Entry 3S8D (X-ray diffraction, 2.31 A resolution); this record covers chains A and B.

# Chain A (and B)
Name: Coenzyme A transferase
From: Yersinia pestis
Notes: chain B of this document is another copy of the same molecule, construct and numbering; everything in this record applies to it too
UniProt: Q9ZC36 (Q9ZC36_YERPE); residues 1-440 here = UniProt positions 1-440
Amino-acid sequence (455 residues; numbered -14 to 440; the number before each row is that of its first residue; numbers below 1 keep their minus sign (His-14 is residue -14)):
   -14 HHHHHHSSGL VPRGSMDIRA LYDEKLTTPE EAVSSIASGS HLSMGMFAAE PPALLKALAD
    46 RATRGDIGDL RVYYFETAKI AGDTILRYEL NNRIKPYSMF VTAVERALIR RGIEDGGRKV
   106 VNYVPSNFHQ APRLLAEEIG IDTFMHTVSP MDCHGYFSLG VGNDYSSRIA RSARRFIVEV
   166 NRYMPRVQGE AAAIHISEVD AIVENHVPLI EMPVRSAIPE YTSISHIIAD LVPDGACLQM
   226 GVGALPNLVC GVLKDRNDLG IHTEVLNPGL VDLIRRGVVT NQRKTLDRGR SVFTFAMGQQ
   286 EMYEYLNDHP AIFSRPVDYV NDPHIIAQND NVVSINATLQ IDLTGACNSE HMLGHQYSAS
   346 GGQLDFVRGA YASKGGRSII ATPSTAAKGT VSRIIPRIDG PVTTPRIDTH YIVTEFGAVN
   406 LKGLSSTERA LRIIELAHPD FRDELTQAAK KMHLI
Not modelled in the structure: -14 to 0, 338-346
Differences from the reference sequence: expression tag (-14 to 0)
Modified residues: Mse1, Mse29, Mse31, Mse84, Mse130, Mse136, Mse169, Mse197, Mse225, Mse282, Mse287, Mse337, Mse437 (selenomethionine; parent Met)
What the authors report for this chain:
  - catalytic residues: Glu249 (by similarity / conservation)

# How chain A and chain B interact
Contacting residue pairs (55):
  Arg56(A) - Glu413(B)  salt bridge
  Tyr82(A) - Ser410(B)
  Lys104(A) - Thr412(B)  hydrogen bond
  Lys104(A) - His438(B)
  Lys104(A) - Ile440(B)
  Asn107(A) - Ser410(B)
  Tyr108(A) - Arg391(B)
  Tyr108(A) - Ser410(B)
  Tyr108(A) - Ser411(B)  hydrogen bond (backbone-backbone)
  Val109(A) - Gly408(B)
  Val109(A) - Leu409(B)
  Val109(A) - Ser410(B)
  Pro110(A) - Arg391(B)
  Pro110(A) - Ile392(B)
  Pro110(A) - Leu409(B)
  Pro110(A) - Arg414(B)
  Ser111(A) - Ile392(B)
  Asn112(A) - Ile392(B)  hydrogen bond (side chain-backbone)
  Asn112(A) - Asp393(B)  hydrogen bond
  Gln115(A) - Tyr356(B)
  Gln115(A) - Lys407(B)  hydrogen bond
  Arg118(A) - Tyr356(B)  hydrogen bond (side chain-backbone)
  Leu119(A) - Tyr356(B)
  Glu123(A) - Tyr356(B)  hydrogen bond
  Glu123(A) - Asn405(B)
  Glu123(A) - Lys407(B)
  Ile124(A) - Gly408(B)
  His309(A) - His309(B)
  Arg353(A) - Arg353(B)
  Tyr356(A) - Gln115(B)
  Tyr356(A) - Arg118(B)  hydrogen bond (backbone-side chain)
  Tyr356(A) - Leu119(B)
  Tyr356(A) - Glu123(B)  hydrogen bond
  Arg391(A) - Tyr108(B)
  Arg391(A) - Pro110(B)
  Ile392(A) - Pro110(B)
  Ile392(A) - Ser111(B)
  Ile392(A) - Asn112(B)  hydrogen bond (backbone-side chain)
  Asp393(A) - Asn112(B)
  Asn405(A) - Glu123(B)
  Lys407(A) - Gln115(B)  hydrogen bond
  Lys407(A) - Glu123(B)
  Gly408(A) - Val109(B)
  Gly408(A) - Leu119(B)
  Gly408(A) - Ile124(B)
  Leu409(A) - Val109(B)
  Leu409(A) - Pro110(B)
  Ser410(A) - Tyr82(B)
  Ser410(A) - Tyr108(B)
  Ser411(A) - Tyr108(B)  hydrogen bond (backbone-backbone)
  Thr412(A) - Lys104(B)  hydrogen bond
  Thr412(A) - Asn107(B)
  Glu413(A) - Arg56(B)  salt bridge
  Arg414(A) - Pro110(B)
  Ile440(A) - Lys104(B)
Also at the interface, not in a pair above, chain A (34 interface residues in all): Tyr58, Gly102, Ala357, His438
Also at the interface, not in a pair above, chain B (33 interface residues in all): Thr329, Leu439

# Summary
34 residues of chain A and 33 residues of chain B are in contact, with 13 hydrogen bonds and 2 salt bridges.
Among the polar pairs are Arg56(A)-Glu413(B), Lys104(A)-Thr412(B) and Asn112(A)-Ile392(B). From the paper: the
catalytic residue Glu249(A).
Both chains are Coenzyme A transferase (Yersinia pestis). Entry 3S8D (Crystal Structure of RipA from Yersinia
pestis) was determined by X-ray diffraction together with 3QLI and 3QLK from the same study.
